Entry 9FA1 (electron microscopy, 3.00 A resolution); this record covers chains B and S of the 7 polymer chains in the assembly.

[Chain B]
Protein: Large T antigen
Organism: Betapolyomavirus macacae
Notes: EC 3.6.4.-
Reference sequence: P03070 (LT_SV40); residues 266-627 here = UniProt positions 266-627
Sequence (362 residues; numbered 266 to 627; the number before each row is that of its first residue):
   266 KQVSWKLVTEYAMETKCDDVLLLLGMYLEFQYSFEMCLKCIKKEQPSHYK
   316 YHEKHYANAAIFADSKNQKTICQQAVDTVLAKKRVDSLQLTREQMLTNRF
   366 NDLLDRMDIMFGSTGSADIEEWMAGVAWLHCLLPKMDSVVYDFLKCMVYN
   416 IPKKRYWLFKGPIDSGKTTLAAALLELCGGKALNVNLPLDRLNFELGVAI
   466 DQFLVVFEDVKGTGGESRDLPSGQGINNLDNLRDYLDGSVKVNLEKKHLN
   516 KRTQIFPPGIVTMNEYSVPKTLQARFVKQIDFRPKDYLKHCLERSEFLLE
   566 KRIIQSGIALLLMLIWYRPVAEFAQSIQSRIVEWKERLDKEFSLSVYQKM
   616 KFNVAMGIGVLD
UniProt features mapped onto this chain:
  - binding site (Zn(2+)): Cys302, Cys305, His313, His317
  - binding site (ATP): Gly426 to Thr433
Residues lining bound ligands: ATP (adenosine-5'-triphosphate): Leu397, Pro427, Ile428, Asp429, Ser430, Gly431, Lys432, Thr433, Thr434, Asp474, Asn529, Arg548, Pro549, Lys550, Leu553, Lys554, Leu557, Leu564

[Chain S]
Molecule: Chains: S
Sequence (8 nucleotides; numbered 1 to 8; the number before each row is that of its first residue):
     1 TTTTTTTT

[How chain B and chain S interact]
Pairs across the interface - 8 pairs, chain B then chain S:
  Arg456(B) - DT4(S)  salt bridge to the phosphate
  Phe459(B) - DT3(S)  phosphate contact
  Lys511(B) - DT3(S)  phosphate contact
  Lys512(B) - DT3(S)  phosphate contact
  Lys512(B) - DT4(S)  salt bridge to the phosphate
  His513(B) - DT1(S)  base contact
  His513(B) - DT2(S)  hydrogen bond to the base
  His513(B) - DT3(S)  hydrogen bond to the phosphate
Also at the interface, not in a pair above, chain B (6 interface residues in all): Glu510
Also at the interface, not in a pair above, chain S (5 interface residues in all): DT5

[Summary]
6 residues of chain B and 5 residues of chain S are in contact, with 2 hydrogen bonds and 2 salt bridges.
Polar pairs include His513(B)-DT2(S), His513(B)-DT3(S) and Arg456(B)-DT4(S). Ligands of chain B: ATP.
Here chain B is Large T antigen (Betapolyomavirus macacae) and chain S is Chains: S. Entry 9FA1 (Active SV40
LTAg complex with DNA (3D variability component_002, frame_010)) was determined by electron microscopy,
deposited together with 9EVH, 9EVP, 9F3T, 9F3U, 9F5I, 9F73 and 14 further entries.
